PDB entry 6PY0 | X-ray diffraction, 2.20 A resolution | chains B and C of the 3 polymer chains in the assembly

Chain B (and C):
Name: Serum amyloid A-3 protein
Source organism: Mus musculus
Notes: chain C of this document is another copy of the same molecule, construct and numbering; everything in this record applies to it too
UniProtKB: P04918 (SAA3_MOUSE); numbering as in UniProt (aligned over 19-122)
Amino-acid sequence (104 residues; each row starts with the number of its first residue):
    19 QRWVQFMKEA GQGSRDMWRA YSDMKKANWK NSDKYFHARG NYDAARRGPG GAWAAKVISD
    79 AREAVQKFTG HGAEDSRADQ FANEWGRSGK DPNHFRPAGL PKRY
Unresolved in the structure: 19, 90-92 (chain C: 19, 88-92)
Residues lining bound ligands: retinol (RTL): W21, F24, W71
From the paper describing this entry:
  - self-association interface (contacts with another copy of this molecule): W21, V22, M25, W36, W71, V75, I76, A79, A82, V83
  - binding site for retinol: F24, A28, W71, V75, I76, A79, A82, V83, F86
  - mutagenesis - W71S (10-fold): decreased binding to retinol

Interface between chain B and chain C:
Contacting residue pairs (7; chain B residue first):
  V75(B) - W71(C)  hydrogen bond (backbone-side chain)
  D78(B) - W71(C)
  D78(B) - K74(C)
  A79(B) - W71(C)
  V83(B) - W21(C)  hydrophobic
  V83(B) - F24(C)  hydrophobic
  F86(B) - P67(C)  hydrophobic
Other interface residues (no listed pair), chain B (7 interface residues in all): K74, A82
Other interface residues (no listed pair), chain C (7 interface residues in all): V75, D78

Summary:
Chain B and chain C each contribute 7 residues to their interface, with 1 hydrogen bond. The hydrogen-bonded
pair is V75(B)-W71(C). Chain B binds retinol. From the paper: a binding site for retinol at F24(B), A28(B) and
W71(B) among others; W71S of chain B reduces binding to retinol.
Both chains are Serum amyloid A-3 protein (Mus musculus). Entry 6PY0 (Crystal Structure of mouse Serum Amyloid
A3 (SAA3) bound with Retinol) was determined by X-ray diffraction, deposited together with 6PXZ.
